Entry 6Y1N (X-ray diffraction, 2.20 A resolution); this record covers chains H and L.

Chain H:
Name: FAB A.5 Heavy chain
From: Homo sapiens
Notes: antibody fragment or engineered binder
Chain sequence (254 residues; each row starts with the number of its first residue):
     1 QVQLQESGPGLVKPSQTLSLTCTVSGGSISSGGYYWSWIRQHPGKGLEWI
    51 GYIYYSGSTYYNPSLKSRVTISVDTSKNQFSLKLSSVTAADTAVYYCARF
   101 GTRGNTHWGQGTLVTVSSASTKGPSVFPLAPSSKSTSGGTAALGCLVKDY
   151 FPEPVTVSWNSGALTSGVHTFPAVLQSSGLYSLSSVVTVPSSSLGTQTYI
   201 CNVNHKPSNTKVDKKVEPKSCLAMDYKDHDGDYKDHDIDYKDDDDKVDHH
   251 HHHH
Not modelled in the structure: 1, 76-77, 218-254
Disulfides: C22-C97, C145-C201
Residues lining bound ligands: XOP (8-methyl-8-azabicyclo[3.2.1]octan-3-yl phenylphosphonate): Y35, Y52, F100, G101, T102

Chain L:
Name: FAB A.5 Light Chain
From: Homo sapiens
Notes: antibody fragment or engineered binder
Chain sequence (247 residues; each row starts with the number of its first residue):
     1 QSVLTQPPSASGTPGQRVTISCSGSSSNIGSNYVDWYQQLPGTAPKLLIY
    51 RNNQRPSGVPDRFSGSKSGTSASLAISGLRSEDEADYYCAAWDDSLGTVF
   101 GGGTKLEIKRTVAAPSVFIFPPSDEQLKSGTASVVCLLNNFYPREAKVQW
   151 KVDNALQSGNSQESVTEQDSKDSTYSLSSTLTLSKADYEKHKVYACEVTH
   201 QGLSSPVTKSFNRGECIDAAAAASFLEQKLISEEDLNSAVDHHHHHH
Not modelled in the structure: 1, 217-247
Disulfides: C22-C89, C136-C196
Glycans and other covalent adducts: 8-methyl-8-azabicyclo[3.2.1]octan-3-yl phenylphosphonate (XOP) linked to Y33
From the paper describing this entry:
  - binding site for XOP: Y33
  - catalytic residues: Y33
  - catalytic residues: D35 (from molecular simulation)
  - binding site for XOP: R51 (from molecular simulation)

Interface between chain H and chain L:
Contacting residue pairs - 69 pairs, chain H then chain L:
  Q41(H) - Q39(L)  hydrogen bond
  Q41(H) - Y88(L)  hydrogen bond
  K45(H) - Y88(L)  hydrogen bond (backbone-side chain)
  G46(H) - Y88(L)
  L47(H) - P45(L)  hydrophobic
  L47(H) - Y88(L)  hydrophobic
  L47(H) - F100(L)
  W49(H) - L96(L)
  W49(H) - G97(L)
  W49(H) - T98(L)
  W49(H) - F100(L)
  Y52(H) - W92(L)  hydrophobic
  Y52(H) - T98(L)  hydrogen bond
  P63(H) - S95(L)
  P63(H) - L96(L)
  Y96(H) - Q39(L)  hydrogen bond
  Y96(H) - A44(L)  hydrophobic
  Y96(H) - P45(L)
  F100(H) - Y37(L)
  T102(H) - R51(L)
  R103(H) - Y50(L)
  G104(H) - L47(L)
  G104(H) - Y50(L)
  G104(H) - P56(L)
  T106(H) - L47(L)
  W108(H) - Y37(L)
  W108(H) - P45(L)
  G109(H) - A44(L)
  F127(H) - S123(L)
  F127(H) - E125(L)
  F127(H) - Q126(L)
  P128(H) - S123(L)
  P128(H) - E125(L)
  L129(H) - F120(L)
  L129(H) - V135(L)  hydrophobic
  A130(H) - F120(L)
  S132(H) - C216(L)
  S133(H) - C216(L)  hydrogen bond
  K134(H) - F118(L)
  K134(H) - I119(L)  hydrogen bond (backbone-backbone)
  K134(H) - S210(L)
  K134(H) - C216(L)
  S135(H) - F118(L)
  S135(H) - F120(L)
  S137(H) - F118(L)
  A142(H) - F118(L)  hydrophobic
  A142(H) - F120(L)
  L143(H) - F120(L)  hydrophobic
  L146(H) - S133(L)
  K148(H) - Q126(L)
  K148(H) - S133(L)
  H169(H) - N139(L)
  H169(H) - N140(L)  hydrogen bond
  H169(H) - S176(L)  hydrogen bond
  F171(H) - L137(L)  hydrophobic
  F171(H) - S164(L)
  F171(H) - T166(L)
  F171(H) - S176(L)
  F171(H) - L177(L)
  F171(H) - S178(L)
  P172(H) - S164(L)  hydrogen bond (backbone-side chain)
  P172(H) - V165(L)
  V174(H) - Q162(L)
  V174(H) - S164(L)
  L175(H) - Q162(L)  hydrogen bond (backbone-side chain)
  Q176(H) - Q162(L)
  S184(H) - S178(L)  hydrogen bond
  V186(H) - L137(L)  hydrophobic
  T188(H) - N139(L)
Other interface residues (no listed pair), chain H (45 interface residues in all): I39, E48, Y60, Q110, T136, T140, T170, K214
Other interface residues (no listed pair), chain L (43 interface residues in all): T43, K46, G102, E163, D169, K209, F211, E215

In short:
The interface between chain H and chain L involves 45 residues on one side and 43 on the other, with 12
hydrogen bonds. Among the polar pairs are Q41(H)-Q39(L), Q41(H)-Y88(L) and K45(H)-Y88(L). Chain H binds
compound XOP. The paper reports catalytic residues Y33(L) and D35(L); a binding site for XOP at Y33(L) and
R51(L).
Here chain H is FAB A.5 Heavy chain and chain L is FAB A.5 Light Chain, both from Homo sapiens. Entry 6Y1N
(Crystal structure of the phosphonate-modified A.5 antibody FAB fragment) was determined by X-ray diffraction,
deposited together with 6Y1L, 6Y1K, 6Y1M, 6Y49 and 5TJD.
